7YK5 - chains A and I of the 28 polymer chains in the assembly; structure by electron microscopy, 2.00 A resolution.

# Chain A
Name: Ribulose bisphosphate carboxylase large chain
Source organism: Phaeodactylum tricornutum
Notes: EC 4.1.1.39
UniProtKB: E9PAI6 (E9PAI6_PHATR); numbering as in UniProt (aligned over 1-490)
Amino-acid sequence (490 residues; numbered 1 to 490; the number before each row is that of its first residue):
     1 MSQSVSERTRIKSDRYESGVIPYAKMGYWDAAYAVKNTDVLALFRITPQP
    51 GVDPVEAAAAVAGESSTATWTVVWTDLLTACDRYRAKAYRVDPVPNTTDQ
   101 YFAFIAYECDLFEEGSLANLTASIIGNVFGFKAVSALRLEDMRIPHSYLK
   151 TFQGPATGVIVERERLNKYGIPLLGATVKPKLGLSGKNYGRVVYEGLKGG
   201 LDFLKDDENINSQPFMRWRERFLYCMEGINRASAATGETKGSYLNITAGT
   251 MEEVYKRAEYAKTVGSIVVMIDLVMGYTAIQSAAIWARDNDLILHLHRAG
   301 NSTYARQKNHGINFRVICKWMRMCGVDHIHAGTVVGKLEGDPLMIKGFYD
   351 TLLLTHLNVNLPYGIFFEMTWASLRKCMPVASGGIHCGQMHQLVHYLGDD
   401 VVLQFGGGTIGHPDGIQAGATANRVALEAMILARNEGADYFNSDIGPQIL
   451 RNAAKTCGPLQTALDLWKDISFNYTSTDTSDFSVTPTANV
Disordered / not traced: 1-3, 485-490
Modified / non-standard residues: P48, P155 (4-hydroxyproline; HYP); C109 (S-hydroxycysteine; CSO); K150, K198 (4-hydroxy-lysine; LYO); L174 (beta-hydroxyleucine; HLU); K205 (lysine nz-carboxylic acid; KCX); K346 (N-trimethyllysine; M3L)
Ligand contacts:
  - 2-carboxyarabinitol-1,5-diphosphate (CAP), molecule 1: E64, T69, W70, N127
  - 2-carboxyarabinitol-1,5-diphosphate (CAP), molecule 2: T177, K179, K181, K205, D207, E208, H297, R298, H330, K337, L338, S382, G383, G384, F405, G406, G407

# Chain I
Name: Multifunctional fusion protein
Source organism: Phaeodactylum tricornutum
UniProtKB: A0A6B9XNC0 (A0A6B9XNC0_PHATR); residue numbers follow UniProt; this construct covers 1-139
Amino-acid sequence (139 residues; each row starts with the number of its first residue):
     1 MRLTQGCFSFLPDLTDQQIEKQIAYCITKGWAMNVEWTDDPHPRNSYWEL
    51 WGLPLFDVKDPASVMFELREARKSCAAGYIRINAFNAAYGTESCVMSFIV
   101 NRPSNEPGFYLERQELEGRRIAYTTKSYSVQANPEGGRY

# Interface between chain A and chain I
Contacting residue pairs (41; chain A residue first):
  I160(A) with G90(I); T91(I); S93(I)
  E164(A) with S93(I), hydrogen bond
  Y169(A) with C94(I); V95(I); M96(I)
  G170(A) with V95(I), hydrogen bond (backbone-backbone); M96(I)
  I171(A) with C7(I), hydrophobic
  G199(A) with F10(I)
  E227(A) with R113(I), salt bridge; Y123(I), hydrogen bond
  N230(A) with L111(I); Y123(I)
  A234(A) with F109(I)
  A235(A) with M1(I)
  T236(A) with M1(I); L3(I); T4(I), hydrogen bond (backbone-side chain)
  G237(A) with L3(I); Q5(I), hydrogen bond (backbone-side chain); P43(I)
  E238(A) with T4(I), hydrogen bond
  T239(A) with P43(I)
  T263(A) with R120(I), hydrogen bond (backbone-side chain)
  S373(A) with Y89(I), hydrogen bond
  K376(A) with G90(I), hydrogen bond (side chain-backbone)
  R424(A) with T4(I), hydrogen bond (side chain-backbone); F10(I)
  E428(A) with C7(I); F8(I); S9(I), hydrogen bond (side chain-backbone); F10(I), hydrogen bond (side chain-backbone); L11(I), hydrogen bond (side chain-backbone)
  L432(A) with F8(I), hydrophobic; Q22(I)
  R434(A) with Y25(I)
  N435(A) with Q22(I), hydrogen bond; Y25(I)
  E436(A) with K21(I)
Also at the interface, not in a pair above, chain A (34 interface residues in all): N167, G200, L223, M226, R231, S233, T355, T421, V425, A429, I431
Also at the interface, not in a pair above, chain I (31 interface residues in all): R2, G6, L14, S97, R119, T125

# In short
34 residues of chain A and 31 residues of chain I are in contact, with 14 hydrogen bonds and 1 salt bridge.
Polar contacts include E227(A)-R113(I), E164(A)-S93(I) and E227(A)-Y123(I). Ligands of chain A:
2-carboxyarabinitol-1,5-diphosphate.
Here chain A is Ribulose bisphosphate carboxylase large chain and chain I is Multifunctional fusion protein,
both from Phaeodactylum tricornutum. Entry 7YK5 (Rubisco from Phaeodactylum tricornutum bound to
PYCO1(452-592)) was determined by electron microscopy.
